Entry 3W3K (X-ray diffraction, 2.30 A resolution); this record covers chains A and B.

[Chain A (and B)]
Molecule: Toll-like receptor 8
Organism: Homo sapiens
Notes: chain B of this document is another copy of the same molecule, construct and numbering; everything in this record applies to it too
Reference sequence: Q9NR97 (TLR8_HUMAN); residue numbers follow UniProt; this construct covers 27-827
Chain sequence (811 residues; row label = number of the first residue in the row):
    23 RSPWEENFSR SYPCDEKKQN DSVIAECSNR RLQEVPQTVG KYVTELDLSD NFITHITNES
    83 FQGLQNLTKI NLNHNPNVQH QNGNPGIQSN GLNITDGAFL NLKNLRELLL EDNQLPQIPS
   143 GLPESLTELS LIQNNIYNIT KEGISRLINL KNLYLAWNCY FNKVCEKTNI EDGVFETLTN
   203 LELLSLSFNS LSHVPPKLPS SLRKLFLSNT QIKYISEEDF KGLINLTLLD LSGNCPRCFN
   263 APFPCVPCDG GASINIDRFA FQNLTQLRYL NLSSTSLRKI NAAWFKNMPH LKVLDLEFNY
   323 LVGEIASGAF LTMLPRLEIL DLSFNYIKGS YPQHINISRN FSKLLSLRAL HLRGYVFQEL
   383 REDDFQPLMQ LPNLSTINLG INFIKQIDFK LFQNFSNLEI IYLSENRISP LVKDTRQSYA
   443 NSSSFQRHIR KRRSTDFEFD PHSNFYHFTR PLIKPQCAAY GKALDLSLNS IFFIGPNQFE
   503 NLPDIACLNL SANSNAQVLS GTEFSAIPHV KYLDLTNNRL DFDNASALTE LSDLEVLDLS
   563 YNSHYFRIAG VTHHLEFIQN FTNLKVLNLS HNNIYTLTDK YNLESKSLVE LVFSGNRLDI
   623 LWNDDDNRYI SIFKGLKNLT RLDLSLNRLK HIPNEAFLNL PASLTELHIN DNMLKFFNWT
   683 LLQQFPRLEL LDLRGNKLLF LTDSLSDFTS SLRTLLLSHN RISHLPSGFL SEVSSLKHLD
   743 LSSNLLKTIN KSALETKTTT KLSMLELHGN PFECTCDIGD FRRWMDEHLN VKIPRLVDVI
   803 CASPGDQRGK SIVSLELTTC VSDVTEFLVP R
Disordered / not traced: 23-30, 40-44, 101-112, 435-458, 818-833 (chain B: 23-30, 40-44, 101-112, 435-458, 819-833)
Cystine bridges: C36-C49, C181-C187, C257-C270, C260-C267, C479-C509, C776-C803
Glycans and other covalent adducts: glycan linked to N293, N511, N590; N-acetylglucosamine (NAG) linked to N546, N640, N680
Differences from the reference sequence: expression tag (23-26, 828-833)
Residues lining bound ligands:
  - 3m-002 (L07; 2-propyl[1,3]thiazolo[4,5-c]quinolin-4-amine), molecule 1: F346, Y348, Y353, V378, F405
  - 3m-002 (L07), molecule 2: V520, D543, D545, G572, V573, T574
UniProt features mapped onto this chain:
  - glycosylation (N-linked (GlcNAc...) asparagine): N29, N42, N80, N88, N115, N160, N247, N285, N293, N358, N362, N395, N416, N443, N511, N546, N582, N590, N640, N680 and 1 more in UniProt
  - natural variant: P432 (P432L: In IMD98), F494 (F494L: In IMD98), G572 (G572D: In IMD98; G572V: In IMD98)
  - mutagenesis: Y348 (Y348A: Abolishes activation of NF-kappa-B; Y348A: Abolishes responses to both ssRNA and chemical ligands), V378 (V378A: Increases activation of NF-kappa-B), F405 (F405A: Abolishes activation of NF-kappa-B; F405A: Abolishes responses to both ssRNA and chemical ligands), R452 to R455 (Monomeric and inactive), V520 (V520A: Strongly decreases activation of NF-kappa-B), D543 (D543A: Abolishes activation of NF-kappa-B; D543A: Abolishes responses to both ssRNA and chemical ligands), T574 (T574A: Abolishes responses to both ssRNA and chemical ligands; T574A: Strongly decreases activation of NF-kappa-B)

[How chain A and chain B interact]
Contacting residue pairs (81):
  Y182(A) with D627(B), hydrogen bond
  F183(A) with D627(B)
  N184(A) with D627(B), hydrogen bond (backbone-backbone); D628(B); N629(B), hydrogen bond (side chain-backbone)
  K185(A) with D627(B)
  F261(A) with T574(B); T600(B); D601(B)
  N262(A) with A571(B), hydrogen bond (side chain-backbone); G572(B), hydrogen bond (side chain-backbone); V573(B), hydrogen bond (side chain-backbone); T574(B); T600(B), hydrogen bond
  A263(A) with R630(B), hydrogen bond (backbone-side chain)
  P264(A) with T598(B); R630(B)
  F265(A) with R630(B), hydrogen bond (backbone-side chain)
  P266(A) with D627(B); D628(B); R630(B)
  F346(A) with G572(B)
  I403(A) with I570(B), hydrophobic; V573(B), hydrophobic
  F405(A) with D543(B); Y567(B), hydrophobic; V573(B), hydrophobic
  E427(A) with H566(B), salt bridge; Y567(B); I570(B)
  R429(A) with A518(B), hydrogen bond (side chain-backbone); Y567(B)
  E460(A) with I622(B); N625(B)
  L490(A) with H566(B)
  N491(A) with R541(B), hydrogen bond (backbone-side chain)
  S492(A) with R541(B), hydrogen bond
  F494(A) with F494(B), hydrophobic
  A514(A) with R541(B), hydrogen bond (backbone-side chain)
  N515(A) with R541(B)
  S516(A) with S516(B), hydrogen bond; R541(B), hydrogen bond
  A518(A) with R429(B), hydrogen bond (backbone-side chain)
  R541(A) with L490(B); N491(B), hydrogen bond (side chain-backbone); S492(B), hydrogen bond; A514(B), hydrogen bond (side chain-backbone); S516(B)
  D543(A) with F405(B)
  H566(A) with E427(B), salt bridge; L490(B)
  Y567(A) with F405(B), hydrophobic; E427(B); R429(B)
  I570(A) with I403(B), hydrophobic; E427(B)
  A571(A) with N262(B), hydrogen bond (backbone-side chain)
  G572(A) with N262(B); F346(B)
  V573(A) with N262(B), hydrogen bond (backbone-side chain); I403(B), hydrophobic; F405(B), hydrophobic
  T574(A) with F261(B); N262(B)
  T600(A) with F261(B); N262(B), hydrogen bond
  I622(A) with E460(B)
  N625(A) with F459(B); E460(B)
  D627(A) with Y182(B), hydrogen bond; F183(B); N184(B), hydrogen bond (backbone-backbone); K185(B); P266(B)
  D628(A) with N184(B); P266(B)
  N629(A) with N184(B), hydrogen bond (backbone-side chain)
  R630(A) with A263(B), hydrogen bond (side chain-backbone); P264(B); F265(B); P266(B)
Interface residues without a listed pair, chain A (45 interface residues in all): K350, T598, L599, D601, R810
Interface residues without a listed pair, chain B (47 interface residues in all): N428, Q519, H575, L599, K749

[Summary]
Chain A and chain B form an interface of 45 and 47 residues respectively, with 26 hydrogen bonds and 2 salt
bridges. Polar contacts include E427(A)-H566(B), Y182(A)-D627(B) and N184(A)-N629(B). Chain A binds 3m-002.
N-acetylglucosamine is covalently linked to N546(A), N640(A) and N680(A).
Both chains are Toll-like receptor 8 (Homo sapiens). Entry 3W3K (Crystal structure of human TLR8 in complex
with CL075) was determined by X-ray diffraction together with 3W3G, 3W3J, 3W3L, 3W3M and 3W3N from the same
study.
